Entry 7LYA (electron microscopy, 2.91 A resolution); this record covers chains J and C of the 10 polymer chains in the assembly.

== Chain J ==
Molecule: 147-nt DNA strand
Source organism: Homo sapiens
Sequence (147 nucleotides; numbered -73 to 73; the number before each row is that of its first residue; numbers below 1 keep their minus sign (DA-73 is residue -73)):
   -73 ATCGGATGTA TATATCTGAC ACGTGCCTGG AGACTAGGGA GTAATCCCCT TGGCGGTTAA
   -13 AACGCGGGGG ACAGCGCGTA CGTGCGTTTA AGCGGTGCTA GAGCTGTCTA CGACCAATTG
    47 AGCGGCCTCG GCACCGGGAT TCTCGAT
Disordered / not traced: -73

== Chain C ==
Name: Histone H2A type 1-B/E
Source organism: Homo sapiens
Reference sequence: P04908 (H2A1B_HUMAN); residues 12-129 here correspond to UniProt positions 13-130 (UniProt number = residue number + 1)
Chain sequence (119 residues; row label = number of the first residue in the row):
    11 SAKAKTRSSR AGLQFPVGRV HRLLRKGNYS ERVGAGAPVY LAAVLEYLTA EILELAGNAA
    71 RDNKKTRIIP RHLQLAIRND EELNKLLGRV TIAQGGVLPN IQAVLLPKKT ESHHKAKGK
Disordered / not traced: 120-129
Differences from the reference sequence: expression tag (11)
Curated features (UniProtKB/Swiss-Prot):
  - modified residue: Lys13 (N6-(beta-hydroxybutyryl)lysine), Lys36 (N6-(2-hydroxyisobutyryl)lysine), Lys74 (N6-(2-hydroxyisobutyryl)lysine), Lys75 (N6-(2-hydroxyisobutyryl)lysine), Lys95 (N6-(2-hydroxyisobutyryl)lysine), Gln104 (N5-methylglutamine), Lys118 (N6-(2-hydroxyisobutyryl)lysine), Lys119 (N6-crotonyllysine), Thr120 (Phosphothreonine), Lys125 (N6-crotonyllysine)
  - cross-link (Glycyl lysine isopeptide (Lys-Gly)): Lys13 (interchain with G-Cter in ubiquitin), Lys15 (interchain with G-Cter in ubiquitin), Lys119 (interchain with G-Cter in ubiquitin)
What the authors report for this chain:
  - mutagenesis - E61A, D90A, E92A: decreased catalytic activity
  - mutagenesis - E61A/D90A/E92A: abolished catalytic activity
  - post-translational modification sites: Lys125, Lys127, Lys129

== Interface between chain J and chain C ==
Residue-residue contacts - 13 pairs, chain J then chain C:
  DG38(J) - Arg42(C)  hydrogen bond to the sugar
  DG38(J) - Val43(C)  sugar contact
  DG38(J) - Gly44(C)  phosphate contact
  DG38(J) - Ala45(C)  phosphate contact
  DA39(J) - Arg35(C)  salt bridge to the phosphate
  DA39(J) - Arg42(C)  phosphate contact
  DA39(J) - Val43(C)  hydrogen bond to the phosphate
  DG48(J) - Arg29(C)  sugar contact
  DC49(J) - Arg29(C)  salt bridge to the phosphate
  DG57(J) - Arg77(C)  sugar contact
  DC58(J) - Lys75(C)  phosphate contact
  DC58(J) - Thr76(C)  hydrogen bond to the phosphate
  DC58(J) - Arg77(C)  hydrogen bond to the phosphate
Also at the interface, not in a pair above, chain J (8 interface residues in all): DA47, DA59
Also at the interface, not in a pair above, chain C (11 interface residues in all): Thr16, Glu41

== Overview ==
8 residues of chain J and 11 residues of chain C are in contact, with 4 hydrogen bonds and 2 salt bridges.
Polar pairs include DG38(J)-Arg42(C), DA39(J)-Val43(C) and DC58(J)-Thr76(C). The paper reports that E61A, D90A
and E92A of chain C reduce catalytic activity; modification sites Lys125(C), Lys127(C) and Lys129(C).
Chain J is a 147-nt DNA strand and chain C is Histone H2A type 1-B/E, both from Homo sapiens; the structure,
Cryo-EM structure of the human nucleosome core particle with linked histone proteins H2A and H2B, was
determined by electron microscopy together with 7LYB from the same study.
